Entry 6MB3 (electron microscopy, 3.37 A resolution); this record covers chains E and D of the 19 polymer chains in the assembly.

[Chain E]
Name: Plasmodium falciparum recombinant shortened CSP
Organism: Plasmodium falciparum
Amino-acid sequence (278 residues; row label = number of the first residue in the row):
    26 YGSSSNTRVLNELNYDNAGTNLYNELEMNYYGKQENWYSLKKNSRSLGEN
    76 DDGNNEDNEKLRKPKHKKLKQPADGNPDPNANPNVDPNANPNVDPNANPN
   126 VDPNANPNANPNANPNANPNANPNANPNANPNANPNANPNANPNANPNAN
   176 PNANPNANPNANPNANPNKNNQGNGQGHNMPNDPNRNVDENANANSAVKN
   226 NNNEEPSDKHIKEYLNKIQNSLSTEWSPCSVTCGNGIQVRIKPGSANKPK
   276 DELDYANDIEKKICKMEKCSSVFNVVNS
Unresolved in the structure: 26-102, 193-303

[Chain D]
Name: Fab311 heavy chain
Organism: Homo sapiens
UniProt: P0DOX5 (IGG1_HUMAN); residues 103-217 here correspond to UniProt positions 109-223 (UniProt number = residue number + 6)
Amino-acid sequence (225 residues; numbered 1 to 217 plus 8 insertion-coded residues; the number before each row is that of its first residue; a row labelled like 82A-82C holds insertion residues (82A, then the next letters in order)):
     1 EVQLVESGGGVVPPGRSLRLSCATSGFTFSNYGMHWVRQAPGKGLEWVAI
    51 IW
   52A Y
    53 DGSRNFYAASVEGRFTISRDNSKNTLYLQM
82A-82C NSL
    83 RVEDTAVYYCARAAYYDT
100A-100D SGYG
   101 DYWGQGTLVTVSSASTKGPSVFPLAPSSKSTSGGTAALGCLVKDYFPEPV
   151 TVSWNSGALTSGVHTFPAVLQSSGLYSLSSVVTVPSSSLGTQTYICNVNH
   201 KPSNTKVDKKVEPKSCD
Unresolved in the structure: 1, 114-217
Disulfides: Cys-22/Cys-92

[Interface between chain E and chain D]
Pairs across the interface (21):
  Val-118(E) / Phe-58(D)  hydrophobic
  Pro-120(E) / Phe-58(D)  hydrophobic
  Asn-121(E) / Thr-100(D)  hydrogen bond (side chain-backbone)
  Asn-121(E) / Ser-100A(D)
  Ala-122(E) / Trp-52(D)
  Ala-122(E) / Tyr-97(D)
  Asn-123(E) / Tyr-97(D)
  Pro-124(E) / Gly-33(D)
  Pro-124(E) / Ile-50(D)  hydrophobic
  Pro-124(E) / Trp-52(D)  hydrophobic
  Pro-124(E) / Tyr-52A(D)  hydrogen bond (backbone-backbone)
  Pro-124(E) / Ala-95(D)  hydrophobic
  Asn-125(E) / Asn-31(D)
  Asn-125(E) / Tyr-32(D)
  Asn-125(E) / Gly-33(D)  hydrogen bond (side chain-backbone)
  Asn-125(E) / Tyr-52A(D)
  Asn-125(E) / Ala-95(D)  hydrogen bond (side chain-backbone)
  Asn-125(E) / Ala-96(D)
  Val-126(E) / Ser-30(D)
  Val-126(E) / Asn-31(D)  hydrogen bond (backbone-backbone)
  Val-126(E) / Tyr-52A(D)  hydrophobic
Interface residues without a listed pair, chain E (9 interface residues in all): Asp-119
Interface residues without a listed pair, chain D (15 interface residues in all): Arg-56, Gly-100B

[Overview]
9 residues of chain E face 15 of chain D across their interface, with 5 hydrogen bonds. Among the polar pairs
are Asn-121(E)/Thr-100(D), Asn-125(E)/Gly-33(D) and Asn-125(E)/Ala-95(D).
Chain E is Plasmodium falciparum recombinant shortened CSP (Plasmodium falciparum) and chain D is Fab311 heavy
chain (Homo sapiens); the structure, Cryo-EM structure of the circumsporozoite protein of Plasmodium
falciparum with a vaccine-elicited antibody reveals maturation of ..., was determined by electron microscopy,
deposited together with 6MHG.
